7PVD - chains c and B of the 6 polymer chains in the assembly; structure by electron microscopy, 3.70 A resolution.

[Chain c]
Protein: Glycoprotein G2
Source organism: Lassa virus (strain Mouse/Sierra Leone/Josiah/1976)
UniProtKB: P08669 (GLYC_LASSJ); residue numbers follow UniProt; this construct covers 260-491
Amino-acid sequence (244 residues; numbered 260 to 503; the number before each row is that of its first residue):
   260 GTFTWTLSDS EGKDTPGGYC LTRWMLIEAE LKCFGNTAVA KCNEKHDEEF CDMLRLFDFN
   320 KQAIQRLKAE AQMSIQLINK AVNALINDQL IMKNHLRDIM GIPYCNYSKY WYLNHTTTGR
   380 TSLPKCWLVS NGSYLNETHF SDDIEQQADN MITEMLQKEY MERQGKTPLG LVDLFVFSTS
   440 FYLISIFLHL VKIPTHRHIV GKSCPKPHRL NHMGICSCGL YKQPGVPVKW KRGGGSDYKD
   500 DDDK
Not modelled in the structure: 420-503
Cystine bridges: C279-C292, C301-C310, C364-C385
Covalently attached groups: N-acetylglucosamine (NAG) linked to N365, N395
Differences from the reference sequence: expression tag (492-503)
UniProt features mapped onto this chain:
  - binding site (Zn(2+)): H455, H457, C463, H467, C475, C477
  - glycosylation (N-linked (GlcNAc...) asparagine): N365, N373, N390, N395

[Chain B]
Protein: Pre-glycoprotein polyprotein GP complex
Source organism: Lassa virus (strain Mouse/Sierra Leone/Josiah/1976)
UniProtKB: P08669 (GLYC_LASSJ); residues 1-259 here = UniProt positions 1-259
Amino-acid sequence (259 residues; row label = number of the first residue in the row):
     1 MGQIVTFFQE VPHVIEEVMN IVLIALSVLA VLKGLYNFAT CGLVGLVTFL LLCGRSCTTS
    61 LYKGVYELQT LELNMETLNM TMPLSCTKNN SHHYIMVGNE TGLELTLTNT SIINHKFCNL
   121 SDAHKKNLYD HALMSIISTF HLSIPNFNQY EAMSCDFNGG KISVQYNLSH SYAGDAANHC
   181 GTVANGVLQT FMRMAWGGSY IALDSGRGNW DCIMTSYQYL IIQNTTWEDH CQFSRPSPIG
   241 YLGLLSQRTR DIYISRRLL
Not modelled in the structure: 1-58, 171-178, 199-206
Cystine bridges: C86-C231, C118-C155, C180-C212
Covalently attached groups: N-acetylglucosamine (NAG) linked to N79, N99, N109, N119, N167
Ligand contacts: N-acetylglucosamine (NAG; 2-acetamido-2-deoxy-beta-D-glucopyranose): A195, W196, F233, S234, R235
UniProt features mapped onto this chain:
  - binding site (Zn(2+)): C57
  - site: K33 (Important for GP-C-mediated membrane fusion), T58, T59 (Cleavage), L259 (Cleavage)
  - lipidation: G2 (N-myristoyl glycine)
  - glycosylation (N-linked (GlcNAc...) asparagine): N79, N89, N99, N109, N119, N167, N224
  - mutagenesis: G54 (G54A: No effect on SSP cleavage), S56 (S56A: Complete loss of SSP cleavage), T58 (T58A: Complete loss of SSP cleavage), S60 (S60A: No effect on SSP cleavage)
From the paper describing this entry:
  - post-translational modification sites: N119
  - binding site for beta-D-glucopyranuronic acid: L120, S121
  - mutagenesis - H141A, F147A: abolished binding to alpha-DG (citing earlier work)

[How chain c and chain B interact]
Pairs across the interface - 15 pairs, chain c then chain B:
  L326(c) - W210(B)
  L326(c) - D211(B)
  K327(c) - N209(B)
  K327(c) - W210(B)
  E329(c) - W210(B)
  I334(c) - N146(B)
  Q335(c) - P145(B)
  Q335(c) - N146(B)
  Q335(c) - D211(B)
  Q335(c) - D251(B)
  L336(c) - D211(B)
  N338(c) - R250(B)
  N338(c) - D251(B)  hydrogen bond
  V341(c) - R250(B)
  N342(c) - R250(B)  hydrogen bond
Other interface residues (no listed pair), chain c (10 interface residues in all): K339
Other interface residues (no listed pair), chain B (8 interface residues in all): Q189

[In short]
10 residues of chain c face 8 of chain B across their interface, with 2 hydrogen bonds. Polar contacts include
N338(c)-D251(B) and N342(c)-R250(B). Bound to chain B: N-acetylglucosamine. The paper reports a binding site
for beta-D-glucopyranuronic acid at L120(B) and S121(B); H141A and F147A of chain B abolish binding to
alpha-DG.
Chain c is Glycoprotein G2 and chain B is Pre-glycoprotein polyprotein GP complex, both from Lassa virus
(strain Mouse/Sierra Leone/Josiah/1976); the structure, Structure of the membrane soluble spike complex from
the Lassa virus in a C1-symmetric map focused ..., was determined by electron microscopy (same publication as
7PUY).
